Entry 5X2V (X-ray diffraction, 2.40 A resolution); this record covers chains A and C of the 4 polymer chains in the assembly.

== Chain A (and C) ==
Molecule: L-methionine gamma-lyase
Source organism: Pseudomonas putida
Notes: EC 4.4.1.11, 4.4.1.2; chain C of this document is another copy of the same molecule, construct and numbering; everything in this record applies to it too
UniProt: P13254 (MEGL_PSEPU); residues 1-398 here = UniProt positions 1-398
Chain sequence (398 residues; row label = number of the first residue in the row):
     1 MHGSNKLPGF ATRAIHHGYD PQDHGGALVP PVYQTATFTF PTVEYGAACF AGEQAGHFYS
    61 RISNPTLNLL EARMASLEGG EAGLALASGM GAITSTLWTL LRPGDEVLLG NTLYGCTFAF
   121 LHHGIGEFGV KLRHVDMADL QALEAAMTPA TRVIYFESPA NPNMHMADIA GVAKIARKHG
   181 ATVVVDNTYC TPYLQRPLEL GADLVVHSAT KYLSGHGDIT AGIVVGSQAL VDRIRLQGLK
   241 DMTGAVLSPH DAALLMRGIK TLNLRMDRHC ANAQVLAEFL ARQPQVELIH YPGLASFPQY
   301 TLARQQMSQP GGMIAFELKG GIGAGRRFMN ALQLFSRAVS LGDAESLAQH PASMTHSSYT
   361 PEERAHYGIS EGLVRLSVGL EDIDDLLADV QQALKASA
Unresolved in the structure: 1-6
Modified / non-standard residues: K211 ((2S)-2-amino-6-[[3-hydroxy-2-methyl-5-(phosphonooxymethyl)pyridin-4-yl]methylideneamino]hexanoic acid; LLP)
Curated features (UniProtKB/Swiss-Prot):
  - binding site (pyridoxal 5'-phosphate): Y59 to R61, G89, M90, S208 to T210
  - binding site (substrate): Y114, R375
  - modified residue: K211 (N6-(pyridoxal phosphate)lysine)
  - mutagenesis: R61 (R61A/E/F: Loss of elimination activity against L-methionine), C116 (C116H: Drastic decrease of the catalytic efficiency of the elimination reaction with L-methionine, by 6700-fold, and increases that with L-cysteine by 7-fold, mainly due to changes in kcat ...), K240 (K240D/E: Marked decrease in elimination activity against both L-methionine and DL-homocysteine ...), D241 (D241H/R: 5 to 14-fold reduction in alpha,gamma-elimination activity against L-methionine, while no change in affinity for L-methionine)

== Interface between chain A and chain C ==
Residue-residue contacts - 56 pairs, chain A then chain C:
  P8(A) with D385(C)
  G9(A) with D382(C); D385(C), hydrogen bond (backbone-side chain)
  A11(A) with L380(C)
  T12(A) with E381(C); D382(C), hydrogen bond (side chain-backbone); D385(C), hydrogen bond
  I15(A) with E345(C); L380(C), hydrophobic
  H16(A) with L334(C); E345(C); E381(C), salt bridge
  L28(A) with D343(C); L347(C), hydrophobic
  V29(A) with H216(C); G217(C)
  S214(A) with R257(C), hydrogen bond
  H216(A) with V29(C); R257(C); T261(C)
  G217(A) with V29(C)
  D218(A) with R257(C), salt bridge
  H250(A) with H250(C)
  L254(A) with L254(C), hydrophobic; R257(C), hydrogen bond (backbone-side chain)
  R257(A) with S214(C), hydrogen bond (side chain-backbone); H216(C); D218(C), salt bridge; L254(C), hydrogen bond (side chain-backbone); R257(C); G258(C)
  G258(A) with R257(C)
  K260(A) with E345(C), salt bridge
  N263(A) with R268(C)
  L264(A) with L264(C); R265(C); R268(C)
  R268(A) with N263(C); L264(C)
  L334(A) with T12(C); H16(C)
  D343(A) with L28(C)
  E345(A) with I15(C); H16(C); L28(C); K260(C), salt bridge
  L380(A) with A11(C); I15(C)
  E381(A) with T12(C); I15(C); H16(C), salt bridge
  D382(A) with A11(C); T12(C), hydrogen bond (backbone-side chain)
  D385(A) with P8(C); G9(C), hydrogen bond (side chain-backbone); T12(C), hydrogen bond
Also at the interface, not in a pair above, chain A (34 interface residues in all): F10, T261, R265, D267, S336, A344, L347
Also at the interface, not in a pair above, chain C (34 interface residues in all): P21, D267, S336, A344

== Overview ==
The chain A/chain C interface involves 34 residues from each chain; the contacts include 10 hydrogen bonds and
6 salt bridges. Among the polar pairs are H16(A)-E381(C), D218(A)-R257(C) and K260(A)-E345(C).
Both chains are L-methionine gamma-lyase (Pseudomonas putida). Entry 5X2V (Crystal structure of Pseudomonas
putida methionine gamma-lyase wild type without sulfate ion) was determined by X-ray diffraction (same
publication as 5X2W, 5X2X, 5X2Y, 5X2Z and 5X30).
